PDB entry 2YYL | X-ray diffraction, 1.75 A resolution | chain A

== Chain A ==
Protein: 4-hydroxyphenylacetate-3-hydroxylase
From: Thermus thermophilus
Notes: EC 1.14.13.3
Reference sequence: Q5SJP8 (Q5SJP8_THET8); numbering as in UniProt (aligned over 1-481)
Chain sequence (481 residues; numbered 1 to 481; the number before each row is that of its first residue):
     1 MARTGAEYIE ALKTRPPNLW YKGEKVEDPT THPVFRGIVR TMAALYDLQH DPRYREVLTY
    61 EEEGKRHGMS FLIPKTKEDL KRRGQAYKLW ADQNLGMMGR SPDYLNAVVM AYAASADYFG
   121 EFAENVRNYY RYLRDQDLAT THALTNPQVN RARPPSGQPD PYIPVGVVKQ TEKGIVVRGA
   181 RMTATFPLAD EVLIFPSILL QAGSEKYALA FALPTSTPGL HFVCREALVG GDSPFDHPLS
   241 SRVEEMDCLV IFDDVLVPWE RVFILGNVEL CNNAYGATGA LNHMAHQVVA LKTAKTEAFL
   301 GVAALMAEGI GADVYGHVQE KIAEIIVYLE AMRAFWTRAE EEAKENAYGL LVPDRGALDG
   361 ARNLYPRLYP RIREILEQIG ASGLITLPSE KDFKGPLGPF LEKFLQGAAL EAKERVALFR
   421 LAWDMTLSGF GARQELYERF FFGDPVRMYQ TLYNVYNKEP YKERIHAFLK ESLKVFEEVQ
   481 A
Unresolved in the structure: 1, 478-481
Construct notes: engineered mutation Ile198 (Thr in Q5SJP8), Gly276 (Ala in Q5SJP8), His466 (Arg in Q5SJP8)
Curated features (UniProtKB/Swiss-Prot):
  - binding site (substrate): Arg100 to Tyr104, His142
  - binding site (FAD): His142 to Leu144, Gln148 to Arg151, Thr185, Asp444 to Arg447
Residues lining bound ligands: FAD (flavin-adenine dinucleotide): Arg100, His142, Ala143, Leu144, Thr145, Gln148, Arg151, Thr183, Ala184, Thr185, Asp247, Ile310, Ala312, Tyr315, His317, Val318, Gln378, Ile379, Gly380, Ala381, Ser382, Ile385, Arg433, Leu436, Tyr437, Phe440, Phe441, Gly443, Asp444, Val446, Arg447
Reported in the primary citation:
  - catalytic residues: Arg100, His142 (proposed by the authors, not directly observed)
  - specificity-determining residues: Ser197 (by similarity / conservation)

== Overview ==
Ligands of chain A: flavin-adenine dinucleotide. From UniProt: 6 substrate-binding residues and 12 FAD-binding
residues. The paper reports catalytic residues Arg100 and His142; the specificity determinant Ser197.
Chain A is 4-hydroxyphenylacetate-3-hydroxylase (Thermus thermophilus); the structure, Crystal structure of
the mutant of HpaB (T198I, A276G, and R466H) complexed with FAD, was determined by X-ray diffraction (same
publication as 2YYG, 2YYI, 2YYJ, 2YYK and 2YYM).
